PDB entry 7LGF | electron microscopy, 6.10 A resolution (low resolution: residue-level contacts below are approximate; hydrogen-bond / salt-bridge calls are withheld) | chains F and G of the 21 polymer chains in the assembly

[Chain F (and G)]
Protein: Capsid protein
Organism: Escherichia phage Qbeta
Notes: chain G of this document is another copy of the same molecule, construct and numbering; everything in this record applies to it too
Reference sequence: P03615 (CAPSD_BPQBE); residues 0-132 here correspond to UniProt positions 1-133 (UniProt number = residue number + 1)
Chain sequence (133 residues; each row starts with the number of its first residue; numbering starts at 0):
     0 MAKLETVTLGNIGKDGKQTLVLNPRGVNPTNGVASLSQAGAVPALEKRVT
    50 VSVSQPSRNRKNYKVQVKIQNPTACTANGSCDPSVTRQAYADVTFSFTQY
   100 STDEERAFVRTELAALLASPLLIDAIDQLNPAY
Not modelled in the structure: 0
Curated features (UniProtKB/Swiss-Prot):
  - site: Tyr89 (RNA-binding)

[Chain F / chain G interface]
Residue-residue contacts (13; chain F residue first):
  Cys74(F) - Cys80(G)  disulfide
  Ala76(F) - Ser79(G)
  Ala76(F) - Cys80(G)
  Asn77(F) - Gly78(G)
  Asn77(F) - Ser79(G)
  Asn77(F) - Cys80(G)
  Arg86(F) - Asp81(G)
  Gln127(F) - Arg24(G)
  Gln127(F) - Val41(G)
  Leu128(F) - Arg24(G)
  Leu128(F) - Val41(G)
  Asn129(F) - Arg24(G)
  Pro130(F) - Arg24(G)
Interface residues without a listed pair, chain F (11 interface residues in all): Thr75, Thr85, Tyr132
Interface residues without a listed pair, chain G (7 interface residues in all): Val26
Inter-chain disulfides: Cys74(F)-Cys80(G)

[Summary]
11 residues of chain F face 7 of chain G across their interface; the contacts include 1 disulfide bond.
Chain F and chain G are both Capsid protein (Escherichia phage Qbeta); the structure, Asymmetric unit for
phage Qbeta prolate particle, was determined by electron microscopy (same publication as 7LGE, 7LGG, 7LGH and
7LHD).
